5EPY - chain A; structure by X-ray diffraction, 2.30 A resolution.

Chain A:
Protein: NS3 protease
Source organism: Hepatitis C virus
UniProt: C1KIK8 (C1KIK8_9HEPC); residues 1004-1179 here correspond to UniProt positions 4-179 (UniProt number = residue number - 1000)
Chain sequence (198 residues; numbered 982 to 1179; the number before each row is that of its first residue):
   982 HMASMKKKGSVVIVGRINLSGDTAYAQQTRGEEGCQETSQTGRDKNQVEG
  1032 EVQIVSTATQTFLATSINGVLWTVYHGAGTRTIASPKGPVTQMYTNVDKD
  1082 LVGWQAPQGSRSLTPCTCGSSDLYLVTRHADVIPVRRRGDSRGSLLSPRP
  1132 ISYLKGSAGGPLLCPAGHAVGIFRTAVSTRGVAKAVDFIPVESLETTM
Sequence notes: expression tag (982-1003); conflict Glu-1013 (Leu13 in C1KIK8), Glu-1014 (Leu14 in C1KIK8), Gln-1017 (Ile17 in C1KIK8), Glu-1018 (Ile18 in C1KIK8), Gln-1021 (Leu21 in C1KIK8), Ser-1047 (Cys47 in C1KIK8), Leu-1052 (Cys52 in C1KIK8), Thr-1072 (Ile72 in C1KIK8), Gln-1086 (Pro86 in C1KIK8), Ala-1139 (Ser139 in C1KIK8), Thr-1156 (Ala156 in C1KIK8), Ser-1159 (Cys159 in C1KIK8); engineered mutation Thr-1040 (Ala40 in C1KIK8)
Bound ions: Zn2+: Cys-1097, Cys-1099, Cys-1145, His-1149
Small-molecule neighbours: MK-5172 P1-P3 macrocyclic analogue (5R2; 2-Methyl-2-propanyl {(2R,6S,12Z,13aS,14aR,16aS)-14a-[(cyclopropylsulfonyl)carbamoyl]-2-[(3-ethyl-7-methoxy-2-quinoxalinyl)oxy]-5,16-dioxo-1,2,3,5,6,7,8,9,10,11,13a,14,14a,15,16,16a-hexadecahydrocyclop ropa[e]pyrrolo[1,2-a][1,4]diazacyclopentadecin-6-yl}carbamate): Gln-1041, Thr-1042, Phe-1043, Val-1055, Tyr-1056, His-1057, Gly-1058, Val-1078, Asp-1081, Ile-1132, Leu-1135, Lys-1136, Gly-1137, Ser-1138, Ala-1139, Phe-1154, Arg-1155, Thr-1156, Ala-1157
What the authors report for this chain:
  - binding site for MK-5172 P1-P3 macrocyclic analogue: Asp-1081
  - contacts within the chain: Arg-1155/Asp-1168 (from molecular simulation)
  - catalytic residues: His-1057, Asp-1081 (citing earlier work)

In short:
Ligands of chain A: MK-5172 P1-P3 macrocyclic analogue. Cys-1097, Cys-1099, Cys-1145 and His-1149 coordinate
Zn2+. The paper reports catalytic residues His-1057 and Asp-1081; a binding site for MK-5172 P1-P3 macrocyclic
analogue at Asp-1081.
Chain A is NS3 protease (Hepatitis C virus); the structure, Crystal structure of HCV NS3/4A protease A156T
variant in complex with 5172-mcP1P3 (MK-5172 P1-P3 macrocyclic analogue), was determined by X-ray diffraction,
deposited together with 5EPN, 5EQQ and 5ETX.
